9I8F - chains C and D of the 4 polymer chains in the assembly; structure by electron microscopy, 3.60 A resolution.

[Chain C (and D)]
Name: Encapsulin
Source organism: Dendrosporobacter quercicolus
Notes: chain D of this document is another copy of the same molecule, construct and numbering; everything in this record applies to it too
UniProtKB: A0A1G9WS71 (A0A1G9WS71_9FIRM); residue numbers follow UniProt; this construct covers 1-278
Sequence (278 residues; numbered 1 to 278; the number before each row is that of its first residue):
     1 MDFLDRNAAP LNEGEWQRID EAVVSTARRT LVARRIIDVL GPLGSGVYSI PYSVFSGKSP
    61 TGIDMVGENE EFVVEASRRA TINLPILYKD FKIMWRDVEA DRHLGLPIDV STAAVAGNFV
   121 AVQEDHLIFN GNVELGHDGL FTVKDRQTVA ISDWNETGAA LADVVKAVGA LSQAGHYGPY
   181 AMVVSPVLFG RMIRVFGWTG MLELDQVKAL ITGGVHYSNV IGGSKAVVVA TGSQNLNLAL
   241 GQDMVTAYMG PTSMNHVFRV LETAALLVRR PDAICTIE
Differences from the reference sequence: engineered mutation Trp-198 (Asn in A0A1G9WS71)
What the authors report for this chain:
  - mutagenesis - N198W: unchanged stability
  - mutagenesis - N198W: decreased catalytic activity on ABTS

[Interface between chain C and chain D]
Residue-residue contacts - 54 pairs, chain C then chain D:
  Arg-29(C) / Pro-179(D)
  Tyr-48(C) / Met-65(D)  hydrogen bond
  Asn-83(C) / Met-65(D)
  Leu-84(C) / Met-65(D)
  Pro-85(C) / Asp-64(D)
  Pro-85(C) / Met-65(D)  hydrophobic
  Ile-86(C) / Gly-62(D)
  Ile-86(C) / Ile-63(D)
  Ile-86(C) / Asp-64(D)  hydrogen bond (backbone-backbone)
  Ile-86(C) / Met-65(D)
  Ile-86(C) / Val-66(D)
  Ile-86(C) / Gly-67(D)
  Leu-87(C) / Gly-62(D)
  Leu-87(C) / Ile-63(D)  hydrophobic
  Tyr-88(C) / Thr-61(D)
  Tyr-88(C) / Gly-62(D)  hydrogen bond (backbone-backbone)
  Tyr-88(C) / Gly-67(D)
  Tyr-88(C) / Asn-69(D)  hydrogen bond (side chain-backbone)
  Tyr-88(C) / Phe-72(D)
  Lys-89(C) / Ser-59(D)  hydrogen bond (side chain-backbone)
  Lys-89(C) / Pro-60(D)  hydrogen bond (side chain-backbone)
  Lys-89(C) / Thr-61(D)
  Lys-89(C) / Phe-72(D)
  Asp-90(C) / Phe-72(D)  hydrogen bond (backbone-backbone)
  Asp-90(C) / Val-73(D)
  Asp-90(C) / Val-74(D)  hydrogen bond (backbone-backbone)
  Met-94(C) / Ala-76(D)  hydrophobic
  Asp-97(C) / Arg-79(D)  salt bridge
  Leu-104(C) / Pro-51(D)
  Leu-106(C) / Leu-43(D)  hydrophobic
  Asp-109(C) / Arg-269(D)  salt bridge
  Ser-111(C) / Phe-55(D)
  Ser-111(C) / Gln-234(D)
  Thr-112(C) / Phe-55(D)
  Thr-112(C) / Val-74(D)
  Ala-114(C) / Gln-234(D)
  Val-115(C) / Gln-234(D)
  Phe-119(C) / Thr-61(D)
  Val-122(C) / Tyr-177(D)  hydrophobic
  Gln-123(C) / Thr-61(D)
  Gln-123(C) / Ile-63(D)
  Leu-135(C) / Ile-63(D)  hydrophobic
  Leu-135(C) / Met-65(D)  hydrophobic
  Gly-190(C) / Gln-206(D)
  Ile-193(C) / Thr-199(D)
  Ile-193(C) / Met-201(D)  hydrophobic
  Ile-193(C) / Gln-206(D)  hydrogen bond (backbone-side chain)
  Ile-193(C) / Ala-209(D)  hydrophobic
  Arg-194(C) / Thr-199(D)
  Val-195(C) / Thr-199(D)  hydrogen bond (backbone-backbone)
  Val-195(C) / Gly-200(D)
  Asn-219(C) / Tyr-177(D)
  Arg-259(C) / Gly-67(D)  hydrogen bond (side chain-backbone)
  Arg-259(C) / Asn-69(D)
Also at the interface, not in a pair above, chain C (36 interface residues in all): Phe-91, Lys-92, Leu-127, Asn-132, Leu-202, Tyr-217, Met-249
Also at the interface, not in a pair above, chain D (37 interface residues in all): Leu-40, Val-47, Ser-49, Lys-58, Glu-68, Glu-70, Ser-172, Thr-212, Ser-233, Arg-270

[In short]
36 residues of chain C face 37 of chain D across their interface, with 11 hydrogen bonds and 2 salt bridges.
Polar pairs include Asp-97(C)/Arg-79(D), Asp-109(C)/Arg-269(D) and Tyr-48(C)/Met-65(D). The paper reports that
N198W of chain C reduces catalytic activity on ABTS; N198W of chain C leaves stability unchanged.
Chain C and chain D are both Encapsulin (Dendrosporobacter quercicolus); the structure, Structure of
Encapsulin from Dendrosporobacter quercicolus, mutant N198W, was determined by electron microscopy (same
publication as 9I8D and 9I8E).
